Entry 2AD9 (solution NMR); this record covers chains B and A.

Chain B:
Molecule: 6-nt RNA strand
Sequence (6 nucleotides; each row starts with the number of its first residue):
   147 CUCUCU

Chain A:
Molecule: Polypyrimidine tract-binding protein 1
Source organism: Homo sapiens
Notes: fragment: rbd1
UniProt: P26599 (PTBP1_HUMAN); residue numbers follow UniProt; this construct covers 49-146
Chain sequence (119 residues; numbered 28 to 146; the number before each row is that of its first residue):
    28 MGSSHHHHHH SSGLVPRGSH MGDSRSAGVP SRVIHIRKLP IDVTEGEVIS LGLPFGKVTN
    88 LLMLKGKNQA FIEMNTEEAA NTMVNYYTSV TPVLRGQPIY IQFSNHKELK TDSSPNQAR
Unresolved in the structure: 28-48
Differences from the reference sequence: expression tag (28-48)
Curated features (UniProtKB/Swiss-Prot):
  - modified residue: Tyr127 (Phosphotyrosine), Thr138 (Phosphothreonine), Ser141 (Phosphoserine)
  - cross-link: Lys65 (Glycyl lysine isopeptide (Lys-Gly) (interchain with G-Cter in SUMO2))

Chain B / chain A interface:
Residue-residue contacts (24):
  C147(B) - Arg64(A)  sugar contact
  C147(B) - Lys65(A)  sugar contact
  C147(B) - Lys94(A)  base contact
  C147(B) - Asn95(A)  base contact
  C147(B) - Gln96(A)  sugar contact
  U148(B) - Arg52(A)  sugar contact
  U148(B) - His62(A)  sugar contact
  U148(B) - Arg64(A)  sugar contact
  U148(B) - Gln96(A)  sugar contact
  U148(B) - Gln129(A)  base contact
  C149(B) - Arg52(A)  phosphate contact
  C149(B) - His62(A)  base contact
  C149(B) - Gln96(A)  sugar contact
  C149(B) - Phe98(A)  base contact
  C149(B) - Phe130(A)  base contact
  C149(B) - Ser131(A)  base contact
  C149(B) - Asn132(A)  base contact
  C149(B) - His133(A)  sugar contact
  U150(B) - Leu89(A)  base contact
  U150(B) - Leu91(A)  sugar contact
  U150(B) - Phe98(A)  base contact
  U150(B) - Leu136(A)  base contact
  U150(B) - Lys137(A)  base contact
  U152(B) - Lys94(A)  phosphate contact
Also at the interface, not in a pair above, chain A (18 interface residues in all): Glu135

Overview:
5 residues of chain B face 18 of chain A across their interface.
Here chain B is a 6-nt RNA strand and chain A is Polypyrimidine tract-binding protein 1 (Homo sapiens). Entry
2AD9 (Solution structure of Polypyrimidine Tract Binding protein RBD1 complexed with CUCUCU RNA) was
determined by solution NMR, deposited together with 2ADB and 2ADC.
